8ASW - chains A and D of the 5 polymer chains in the assembly; structure by electron microscopy, 3.96 A resolution.

== Chain A (and D) ==
Name: Elongator complex protein 1
From: Saccharomyces cerevisiae
Notes: chain D of this document is another copy of the same molecule, construct and numbering; everything in this record applies to it too
Reference sequence: Q06706 (ELP1_YEAST); residues 1-1349 here = UniProt positions 1-1349
Amino-acid sequence (1349 residues; row label = number of the first residue in the row):
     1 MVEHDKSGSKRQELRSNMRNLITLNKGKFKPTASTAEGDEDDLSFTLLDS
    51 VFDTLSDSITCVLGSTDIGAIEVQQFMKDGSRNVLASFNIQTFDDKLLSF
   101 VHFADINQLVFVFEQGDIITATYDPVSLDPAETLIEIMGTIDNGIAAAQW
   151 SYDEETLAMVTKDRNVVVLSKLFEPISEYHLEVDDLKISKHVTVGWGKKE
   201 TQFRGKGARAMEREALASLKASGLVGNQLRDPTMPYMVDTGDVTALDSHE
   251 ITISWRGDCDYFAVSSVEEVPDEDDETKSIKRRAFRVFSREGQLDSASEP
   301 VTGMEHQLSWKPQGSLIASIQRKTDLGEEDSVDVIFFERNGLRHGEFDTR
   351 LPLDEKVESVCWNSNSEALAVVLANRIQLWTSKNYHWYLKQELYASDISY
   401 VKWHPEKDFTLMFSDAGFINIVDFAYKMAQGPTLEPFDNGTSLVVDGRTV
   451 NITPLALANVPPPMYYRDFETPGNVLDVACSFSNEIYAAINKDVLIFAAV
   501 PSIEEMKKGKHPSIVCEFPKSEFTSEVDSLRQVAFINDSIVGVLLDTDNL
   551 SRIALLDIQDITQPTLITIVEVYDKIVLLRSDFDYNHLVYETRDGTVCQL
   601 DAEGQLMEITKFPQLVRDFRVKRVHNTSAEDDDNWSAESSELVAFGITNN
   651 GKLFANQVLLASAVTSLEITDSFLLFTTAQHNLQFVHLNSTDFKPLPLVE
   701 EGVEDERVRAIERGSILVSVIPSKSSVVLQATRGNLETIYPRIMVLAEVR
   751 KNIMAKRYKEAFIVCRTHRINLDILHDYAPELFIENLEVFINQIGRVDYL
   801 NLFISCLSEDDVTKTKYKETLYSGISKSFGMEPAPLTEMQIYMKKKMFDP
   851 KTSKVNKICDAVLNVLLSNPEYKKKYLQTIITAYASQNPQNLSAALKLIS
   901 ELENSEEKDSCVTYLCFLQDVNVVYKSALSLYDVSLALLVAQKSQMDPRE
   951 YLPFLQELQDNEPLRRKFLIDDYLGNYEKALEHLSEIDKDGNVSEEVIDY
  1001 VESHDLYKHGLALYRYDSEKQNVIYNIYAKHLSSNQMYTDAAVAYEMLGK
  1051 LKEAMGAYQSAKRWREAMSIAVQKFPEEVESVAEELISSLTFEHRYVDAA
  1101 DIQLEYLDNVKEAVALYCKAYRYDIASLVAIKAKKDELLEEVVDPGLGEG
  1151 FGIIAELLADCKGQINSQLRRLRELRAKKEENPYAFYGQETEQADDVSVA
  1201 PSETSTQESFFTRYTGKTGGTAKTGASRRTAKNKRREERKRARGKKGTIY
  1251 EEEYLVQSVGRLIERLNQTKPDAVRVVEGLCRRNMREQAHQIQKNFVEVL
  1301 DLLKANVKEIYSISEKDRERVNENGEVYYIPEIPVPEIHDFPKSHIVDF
Unresolved in the structure: 1-17, 193-230, 1311-1349 (chain D: 1-1005, 1349)
Swiss-Prot annotation at these positions:
  - region: Arg1228 to Lys1246 (Required for binding to tRNA)
  - modified residue (Phosphoserine): Ser529, Ser539, Ser551, Ser636, Ser828, Ser1198, Ser1202, Ser1205, Ser1209
What the authors report for this chain:
  - mutagenesis - D1160A/Q1164A/R1171A, Y1254A/R1261A/R1265A: abolished catalytic activity

== Interface between chain A and chain D ==
Pairs across the interface (43; chain A residue first):
  Leu1011(A) - Arg1286(D)  hydrogen bond (backbone-side chain)
  Arg1015(A) - Arg1286(D)
  Arg1015(A) - His1290(D)
  Gln1021(A) - Arg1286(D)
  Tyr1025(A) - Arg1286(D)
  Tyr1025(A) - Ile1346(D)  hydrophobic
  Tyr1028(A) - His1345(D)  hydrogen bond (side chain-backbone)
  Tyr1028(A) - Ile1346(D)  hydrophobic
  Leu1032(A) - Ile1346(D)  hydrophobic
  Asp1040(A) - Ser1344(D)
  Asp1040(A) - His1345(D)  salt bridge
  Asp1040(A) - Ile1346(D)
  Val1043(A) - Cys1281(D)  hydrophobic
  Val1043(A) - Ile1346(D)  hydrophobic
  Glu1046(A) - Arg1282(D)  salt bridge
  Met1047(A) - Cys1281(D)
  Met1047(A) - Arg1282(D)
  Met1047(A) - Asn1284(D)  hydrogen bond
  Tyr1058(A) - Arg1282(D)
  Arg1063(A) - Arg1275(D)
  Trp1064(A) - Leu1128(D)  hydrophobic
  Arg1065(A) - Arg1122(D)
  Arg1065(A) - Asp1124(D)  salt bridge
  Arg1065(A) - Leu1128(D)
  Glu1066(A) - Arg1275(D)  salt bridge
  Glu1066(A) - Arg1282(D)  salt bridge
  Val1072(A) - Ile1131(D)  hydrophobic
  Val1072(A) - Lys1134(D)
  Gln1073(A) - Ile1131(D)
  Gln1073(A) - Asp1136(D)
  Glu1105(A) - Lys1132(D)  salt bridge
  Tyr1106(A) - Leu1128(D)
  Leu1128(A) - Arg1065(D)
  Ile1131(A) - Ser1069(D)
  Ile1131(A) - Gln1073(D)
  Lys1132(A) - Tyr1106(D)
  Arg1282(A) - Glu1046(D)
  Arg1282(A) - Tyr1058(D)
  Arg1282(A) - Arg1063(D)
  Arg1282(A) - Glu1066(D)  salt bridge
  Arg1286(A) - Val1043(D)  hydrogen bond (side chain-backbone)
  Arg1286(A) - Glu1046(D)  salt bridge
  Arg1286(A) - Met1047(D)
Also at the interface, not in a pair above, chain A (32 interface residues in all): Ala1012, Ser1069, Asp1124, Ile1125, Ser1127, Asp1136, Glu1278, Lys1294
Also at the interface, not in a pair above, chain D (31 interface residues in all): Arg1015, Val1072, Ile1125, Glu1287, Asp1348

== Summary ==
The interface between chain A and chain D involves 32 residues on one side and 31 on the other, with 4
hydrogen bonds and 8 salt bridges. Among the polar pairs are Asp1040(A)-His1345(D), Glu1046(A)-Arg1282(D) and
Arg1065(A)-Asp1124(D). From the paper: D1160A/Q1164A/R1171A and Y1254A/R1261A/R1265A of chain A abolish
catalytic activity.
Both chains are Elongator complex protein 1 (Saccharomyces cerevisiae). Entry 8ASW (Cryo-EM structure of yeast
Elp123 in complex with alanine tRNA) was determined by electron microscopy together with 8ASV, 8AT6 and 8AVG
from the same study.
